3KHQ - chain A; structure by X-ray diffraction, 1.70 A resolution.

[Chain A]
Protein: B-cell antigen receptor complex-associated protein beta chain
Source organism: Mus musculus
Notes: fragment: extracellular domain
Reference sequence: P15530 (CD79B_MOUSE); residue numbers follow UniProt; this construct covers 27-159
Amino-acid sequence (133 residues; row label = number of the first residue in the row):
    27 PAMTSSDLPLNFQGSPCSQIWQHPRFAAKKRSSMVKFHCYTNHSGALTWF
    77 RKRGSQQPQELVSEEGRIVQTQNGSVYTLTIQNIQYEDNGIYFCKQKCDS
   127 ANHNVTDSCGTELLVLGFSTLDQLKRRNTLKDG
Not modelled in the structure: 27-42, 127-133, 143-159
Disulfide bonds: C43-C135, C65-C120
Curated features (UniProtKB/Swiss-Prot):
  - glycosylation (N-linked (GlcNAc...) asparagine): N68, N99, N130

[In short]
Chain A is B-cell antigen receptor complex-associated protein beta chain (Mus musculus); the structure,
Crystal structure of murine Ig-beta (CD79b) in the monomeric form, was determined by X-ray diffraction,
deposited together with 3KG5 and 3KHO.
